PDB entry 8TK6 | X-ray diffraction, 1.65 A resolution | chain A

Chain A:
Molecule: Dual specificity protein phosphatase 3
From: Homo sapiens
Notes: EC 3.1.3.16, 3.1.3.48
UniProtKB: P51452 (DUS3_HUMAN); residues 3-185 here = UniProt positions 3-185
Chain sequence (183 residues; row label = number of the first residue in the row):
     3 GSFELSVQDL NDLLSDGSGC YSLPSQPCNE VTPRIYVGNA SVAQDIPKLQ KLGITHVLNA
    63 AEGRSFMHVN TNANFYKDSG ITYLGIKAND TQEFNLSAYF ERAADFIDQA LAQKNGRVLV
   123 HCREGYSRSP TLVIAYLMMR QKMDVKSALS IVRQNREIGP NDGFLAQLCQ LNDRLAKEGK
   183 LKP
Unresolved in the structure: 3-4
Curated features (UniProtKB/Swiss-Prot):
  - active site: Cys-124 (Phosphocysteine intermediate)
What the authors report for this chain:
  - catalytic residues: Asp-92 (citing earlier work)

Summary:
Curated annotation (UniProt) lists active-site residue Cys-124. The paper reports the catalytic residue
Asp-92.
Chain A is Dual specificity protein phosphatase 3 (Homo sapiens); the structure, HUMAN VH1-RELATED
DUAL-SPECIFICITY PHOSPHATASE (VHR) in apo form, was determined by X-ray diffraction together with 9DJ9, 8TK2,
8TK3, 8TK4 and 8TK5 from the same study.
